PDB entry 2VTZ | X-ray diffraction, 2.30 A resolution | chains A and B of the 4 polymer chains in the assembly

# Chain A (and B)
Protein: Acetyl-CoA acetyltransferase
Organism: Zoogloea ramigera
Notes: EC 2.3.1.9; chain B of this document is another copy of the same molecule, construct and numbering; everything in this record applies to it too
Reference sequence: P07097 (THIL_ZOORA); the construct has insertions or renumbered stretches relative to UniProt, so the offset changes along the chain: 1-10 = UniProt 2-11; 12-392 = UniProt 12-392
Sequence (392 residues; row label = number of the first residue in the row):
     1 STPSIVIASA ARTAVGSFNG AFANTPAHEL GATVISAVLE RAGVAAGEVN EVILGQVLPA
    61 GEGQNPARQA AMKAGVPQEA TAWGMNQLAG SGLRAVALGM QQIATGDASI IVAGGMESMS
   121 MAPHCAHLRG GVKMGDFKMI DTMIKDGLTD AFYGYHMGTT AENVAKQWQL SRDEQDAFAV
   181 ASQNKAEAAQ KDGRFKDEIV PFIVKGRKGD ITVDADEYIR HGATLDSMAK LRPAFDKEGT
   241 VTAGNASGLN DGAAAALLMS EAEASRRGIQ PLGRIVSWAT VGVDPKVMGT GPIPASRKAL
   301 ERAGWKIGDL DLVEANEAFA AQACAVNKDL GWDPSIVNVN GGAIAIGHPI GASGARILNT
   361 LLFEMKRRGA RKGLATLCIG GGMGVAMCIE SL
Unresolved in the structure: 1-3
Sequence notes: engineered mutation Ala89 (Cys in P07097); conflict Arg129 (Ala in P07097)
Ligand contacts: coenzyme A (COA): Ala89, Leu148, His156, Met157, Gln183, Arg220, Ser227, Met228, Leu231, Ala234, Phe235, Ala243, Gly244, Ala246, Ser247, Gly248, Leu249, Met288, Ala318, Phe319, His348, Cys378
Swiss-Prot annotation at these positions:
  - active site (Proton acceptor): His348, Cys378

# How chain A and chain B interact
Residue-residue contacts - 151 pairs, chain A then chain B:
  Phe18(A) - Arg129(B)
  Asn19(A) - Arg129(B)
  Asn24(A) - His127(B)
  Glu51(A) - Arg94(B)  salt bridge
  Glu51(A) - Thr280(B)
  Ala60(A) - Ala60(B)  hydrophobic
  Ala60(A) - Asp146(B)
  Gly61(A) - Lys145(B)
  Gly61(A) - Asp146(B)  hydrogen bond (backbone-side chain)
  Glu62(A) - Asp146(B)
  Gly63(A) - Lys145(B)
  Gly63(A) - Asp146(B)  hydrogen bond (backbone-side chain)
  Gln64(A) - Leu88(B)
  Gln64(A) - Lys145(B)
  Gln64(A) - Asp146(B)
  Gln64(A) - Gly147(B)  hydrogen bond (side chain-backbone)
  Gln64(A) - Leu148(B)
  Gln64(A) - Thr149(B)
  Gln64(A) - Asp150(B)
  Gln64(A) - Met157(B)  hydrogen bond
  Gln64(A) - Gly380(B)
  Gln64(A) - Gly381(B)
  Asn65(A) - Asn86(B)
  Asn65(A) - Leu88(B)
  Asn65(A) - Met383(B)
  Arg68(A) - Phe152(B)
  Arg68(A) - Val283(B)  hydrogen bond (side chain-backbone)
  Arg68(A) - Gly381(B)  hydrogen bond (side chain-backbone)
  Arg68(A) - Gly382(B)  hydrogen bond (side chain-backbone)
  Gln69(A) - Ala151(B)
  Gln69(A) - Phe152(B)
  Met72(A) - Phe152(B)  hydrophobic
  Met72(A) - Pro285(B)  hydrophobic
  Gln78(A) - Gly282(B)
  Gln78(A) - Val283(B)  hydrogen bond (backbone-backbone)
  Gln78(A) - Asp284(B)  hydrogen bond (side chain-backbone)
  Gln78(A) - Gly382(B)
  Glu79(A) - Val281(B)
  Glu79(A) - Gly282(B)  hydrogen bond (backbone-backbone)
  Ala80(A) - Gly282(B)
  Thr81(A) - Gln87(B)
  Thr81(A) - Thr280(B)
  Thr81(A) - Val281(B)
  Thr81(A) - Gly282(B)
  Thr81(A) - Met383(B)
  Ala82(A) - Gln87(B)
  Ala82(A) - Met383(B)
  Trp83(A) - Met85(B)  hydrophobic
  Trp83(A) - Asn86(B)
  Trp83(A) - Gln87(B)
  Trp83(A) - Arg94(B)
  Trp83(A) - Leu98(B)  hydrophobic
  Gly84(A) - Met85(B)
  Gly84(A) - Asn86(B)  hydrogen bond (backbone-backbone)
  Met85(A) - Trp83(B)  hydrophobic
  Met85(A) - Gly84(B)
  Met85(A) - Met85(B)  hydrophobic
  Asn86(A) - Asn65(B)
  Asn86(A) - Trp83(B)
  Asn86(A) - Gly84(B)  hydrogen bond (backbone-backbone)
  Gln87(A) - Thr81(B)
  Gln87(A) - Ala82(B)
  Gln87(A) - Trp83(B)
  Leu88(A) - Gln64(B)
  Arg94(A) - Glu51(B)  salt bridge
  Arg94(A) - Trp83(B)
  Arg94(A) - Gln102(B)  hydrogen bond
  Leu98(A) - Trp83(B)  hydrophobic
  Leu98(A) - Gln102(B)
  Gln101(A) - Gln102(B)  hydrogen bond
  Gln101(A) - Thr105(B)  hydrogen bond
  Gln101(A) - Asp107(B)  hydrogen bond
  Gln102(A) - Arg94(B)  hydrogen bond
  Gln102(A) - Leu98(B)
  Gln102(A) - Gln101(B)  hydrogen bond
  Gln102(A) - Trp278(B)
  Thr105(A) - Gln101(B)  hydrogen bond
  Thr105(A) - Thr105(B)
  Asp107(A) - Gln101(B)  hydrogen bond
  Asp107(A) - Trp278(B)  hydrogen bond
  Asp107(A) - Arg302(B)  salt bridge
  Met119(A) - Arg129(B)
  Ser120(A) - His127(B)  hydrogen bond (backbone-side chain)
  Ser120(A) - Arg129(B)  hydrogen bond (backbone-side chain)
  Met121(A) - His127(B)
  Ala122(A) - His127(B)
  Ala122(A) - Arg129(B)  hydrogen bond (backbone-side chain)
  Pro123(A) - Cys125(B)  hydrophobic
  Pro123(A) - Ala126(B)
  Pro123(A) - His127(B)
  His124(A) - Cys125(B)
  His124(A) - Ala126(B)  hydrogen bond (backbone-backbone)
  Cys125(A) - Pro123(B)  hydrophobic
  Cys125(A) - His124(B)
  Cys125(A) - Cys125(B)  hydrophobic
  Ala126(A) - Pro123(B)
  Ala126(A) - His124(B)  hydrogen bond (backbone-backbone)
  His127(A) - Ser120(B)  hydrogen bond (side chain-backbone)
  His127(A) - Met121(B)
  His127(A) - Ala122(B)
  His127(A) - Pro123(B)
  Arg129(A) - Phe18(B)
  Arg129(A) - Asn19(B)
  Arg129(A) - Met119(B)
  Arg129(A) - Ser120(B)  hydrogen bond (side chain-backbone)
  Arg129(A) - Ala122(B)  hydrogen bond (side chain-backbone)
  Arg129(A) - Asp141(B)  salt bridge
  Arg129(A) - Met143(B)
  Met139(A) - Met139(B)  hydrophobic
  Asp141(A) - Arg129(B)  salt bridge
  Met143(A) - Arg129(B)
  Lys145(A) - Gly61(B)
  Lys145(A) - Gly63(B)
  Lys145(A) - Gln64(B)
  Asp146(A) - Ala60(B)
  Asp146(A) - Gly61(B)  hydrogen bond (side chain-backbone)
  Asp146(A) - Glu62(B)
  Asp146(A) - Gly63(B)  hydrogen bond (side chain-backbone)
  Asp146(A) - Gln64(B)
  Gly147(A) - Gln64(B)  hydrogen bond (backbone-side chain)
  Leu148(A) - Gln64(B)
  Thr149(A) - Gln64(B)  hydrogen bond (backbone-side chain)
  Asp150(A) - Gln64(B)
  Ala151(A) - Gln69(B)
  Phe152(A) - Arg68(B)
  Phe152(A) - Gln69(B)
  Phe152(A) - Met72(B)  hydrophobic
  Met157(A) - Gln64(B)  hydrogen bond
  Trp278(A) - Gln102(B)
  Trp278(A) - Asp107(B)  hydrogen bond
  Thr280(A) - Glu51(B)
  Thr280(A) - Thr81(B)
  Val281(A) - Glu79(B)
  Val281(A) - Thr81(B)
  Gly282(A) - Gln78(B)
  Gly282(A) - Glu79(B)  hydrogen bond (backbone-backbone)
  Gly282(A) - Ala80(B)
  Gly282(A) - Thr81(B)
  Val283(A) - Arg68(B)  hydrogen bond (backbone-side chain)
  Val283(A) - Gln78(B)  hydrogen bond (backbone-backbone)
  Asp284(A) - Gln78(B)  hydrogen bond (backbone-side chain)
  Pro285(A) - Met72(B)  hydrophobic
  Arg302(A) - Asp107(B)  salt bridge
  Gly380(A) - Gln64(B)
  Gly381(A) - Gln64(B)
  Gly381(A) - Arg68(B)  hydrogen bond (backbone-side chain)
  Gly382(A) - Arg68(B)  hydrogen bond (backbone-side chain)
  Gly382(A) - Gln78(B)
  Met383(A) - Asn65(B)
  Met383(A) - Thr81(B)
  Met383(A) - Ala82(B)  hydrogen bond (side chain-backbone)
Other interface residues (no listed pair), chain A (67 interface residues in all): Ala23, Pro59, Ala104
Other interface residues (no listed pair), chain B (68 interface residues in all): Ala23, Asn24, Pro59, Ala104, Leu128

# Summary
67 residues of chain A face 68 of chain B across their interface; the contacts include 42 hydrogen bonds and 6
salt bridges. Among the polar pairs are Glu51(A)-Arg94(B), Asp107(A)-Arg302(B) and Arg129(A)-Asp141(B).
Ligands of chain A: coenzyme A.
Chain A and chain B are both Acetyl-CoA acetyltransferase (Zoogloea ramigera); the structure, Biosynthetic
thiolase from Z. ramigera. Complex of the C89A mutant with coenzyme A, was determined by X-ray diffraction
(same publication as 2VU0, 2VU1 and 2VU2).
